1AHT - chains L and H of the 3 polymer chains in the assembly; structure by X-ray diffraction, 1.60 A resolution.

# Chain L
Molecule: Alpha-thrombin (small subunit)
Organism: Homo sapiens
Notes: EC 3.4.21.5
UniProtKB: P00734 (THRB_HUMAN); residues 1-14 here correspond to UniProt positions 336-349 (UniProt number = residue number + 335)
Chain sequence (36 residues; numbered 1 to 14 plus 22 insertion-coded residues; the number before each row is that of its first residue; a row labelled like 14A-14N holds insertion residues (14A, then the next letters in order)):
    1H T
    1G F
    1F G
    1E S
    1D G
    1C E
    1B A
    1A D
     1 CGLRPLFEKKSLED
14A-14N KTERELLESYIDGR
Unresolved in the structure: 1H, 1G, 1F, 1E, 1D, 14L-14N
Curated features (UniProtKB/Swiss-Prot):
  - site: Arg-14N (Cleavage)

# Chain H
Molecule: Alpha-thrombin (large subunit)
Organism: Homo sapiens
Notes: EC 3.4.21.5
UniProtKB: P00734 (THRB_HUMAN); the construct lacks a stretch of the UniProt sequence and is renumbered around it, so the offset changes along the chain: 16-36 = UniProt 364-384; 37-60 = UniProt 386-409; 61-77 = UniProt 419-435; 78-97 = UniProt 437-456; 7 more segments
Chain sequence (259 residues; each row starts with the number of its first residue; note: 3 numbers in that range are skipped by the numbering (no residue carries them; nothing is unmodelled there); a row labelled like 60A-60I holds insertion residues (60A, then the next letters in order)):
    16 IVEGSDAEIGMSPWQVMLFRK
   36A S
    37 PQELLCGASLISDRWVLTAAHCLL
60A-60I YPPWDKNFT
    61 ENDLLVRIGKHSRTRYE
   77A R
    78 NIEKISMLEKIYIHPRYNWR
   97A E
    98 NLDRDIALMKLKKPVAFSDYIHPVCLPDRETA
129A-129C ASL
   130 LQAGYKGRVTGWGNLKET
147A-147G WTANVGK
   150 GQPSVLQVVNLPIVERPVCKDSTRIRITDNMFCAG
  184A Y
   185 KP
186A-186D DEGK
   187 RGDACEGDSGGPFVMKSP
204A-204B FN
   205 NRWYQMGIVSWGE
   219 GCD
  221A R
   222 DGKYGFYTHVFRLKKWIQKVIDQFGE
Unresolved in the structure: 147A-147G, 247
Disulfide bonds: Cys-42/Cys-58, Cys-168/Cys-182, Cys-191/Cys-220
Covalently attached groups: HIRUGEN (APA) linked to Ser-195
Small-molecule neighbours: HIRUGEN (APA; (2S)-3-(4-carbamimidoylphenyl)-2-hydroxypropanoic acid): Leu-41, Cys-42, His-57, Asp-189, Ala-190, Cys-191, Glu-192, Gly-193, Asp-194, Val-213, Ser-214, Trp-215, Gly-216, Gly-219, Cys-220, Gly-226
Curated features (UniProtKB/Swiss-Prot):
  - region: Ala-183 to Val-200 (High affinity receptor-binding region which is also known as the TP508 peptide)
  - active site (Charge relay system): His-57, Asp-102, Ser-195
  - glycosylation: Asn-60G (N-linked (GlcNAc...) (complex) asparagine)

# How chain L and chain H interact
Pairs across the interface (64):
  Cys-1(L) / Pro-120(H)
  Cys-1(L) / Val-121(H)
  Cys-1(L) / Cys-122(H)  disulfide
  Cys-1(L) / Arg-206(H)  hydrogen bond (backbone-side chain)
  Asp-1A(L) / His-119(H)  salt bridge
  Asp-1A(L) / Arg-206(H)
  Ala-1B(L) / Arg-206(H)  hydrogen bond (backbone-side chain)
  Glu-1C(L) / Pro-120(H)
  Glu-1C(L) / Arg-206(H)
  Gly-2(L) / Pro-120(H)  hydrogen bond (backbone-backbone)
  Gly-2(L) / Cys-122(H)
  Gly-2(L) / Arg-206(H)
  Gly-2(L) / Trp-207(H)  hydrogen bond (backbone-backbone)
  Leu-3(L) / His-119(H)  hydrogen bond (backbone-side chain)
  Leu-3(L) / Asn-205(H)
  Leu-3(L) / Arg-206(H)
  Arg-4(L) / Gly-25(H)
  Arg-4(L) / Met-26(H)  hydrogen bond (side chain-backbone)
  Arg-4(L) / Pro-28(H)
  Arg-4(L) / Trp-29(H)
  Arg-4(L) / Arg-137(H)
  Arg-4(L) / Trp-207(H)
  Pro-5(L) / Ser-115(H)
  Pro-5(L) / Asp-116(H)
  Pro-5(L) / His-119(H)
  Leu-6(L) / Gly-25(H)
  Leu-6(L) / Asp-116(H)
  Phe-7(L) / Glu-23(H)
  Phe-7(L) / Ile-24(H)
  Phe-7(L) / Gly-25(H)
  Phe-7(L) / Met-26(H)
  Glu-8(L) / Lys-202(H)  salt bridge
  Glu-8(L) / Asn-205(H)
  Glu-8(L) / Trp-207(H)  hydrogen bond
  Lys-9(L) / His-119(H)
  Asp-14(L) / Glu-23(H)
  Asp-14(L) / Met-26(H)
  Asp-14(L) / Arg-137(H)  salt bridge
  Asp-14(L) / Trp-207(H)
  Lys-14A(L) / Ser-20(H)  hydrogen bond
  Lys-14A(L) / Asp-21(H)  hydrogen bond (side chain-backbone)
  Lys-14A(L) / Glu-23(H)  hydrogen bond (backbone-side chain)
  Lys-14A(L) / Met-26(H)
  Lys-14A(L) / Val-157(H)
  Thr-14B(L) / Arg-137(H)  hydrogen bond
  Thr-14B(L) / Asn-159(H)  hydrogen bond
  Glu-14C(L) / Arg-137(H)
  Glu-14C(L) / Lys-202(H)  salt bridge
  Glu-14E(L) / Lys-135(H)  salt bridge
  Glu-14E(L) / Asn-159(H)  hydrogen bond
  Glu-14E(L) / Tyr-184A(H)  hydrogen bond
  Leu-14F(L) / Lys-135(H)
  Leu-14F(L) / Asn-159(H)
  Leu-14F(L) / Trp-207(H)  hydrophobic
  Leu-14G(L) / Pro-204(H)  hydrophobic
  Ser-14I(L) / Gly-133(H)
  Ser-14I(L) / Tyr-134(H)
  Ser-14I(L) / Lys-135(H)  hydrogen bond (side chain-backbone)
  Tyr-14J(L) / Tyr-134(H)  hydrophobic
  Tyr-14J(L) / Lys-135(H)  hydrogen bond (side chain-backbone)
  Tyr-14J(L) / Met-201(H)
  Tyr-14J(L) / Lys-202(H)  hydrogen bond (side chain-backbone)
  Tyr-14J(L) / Pro-204(H)
  Ile-14K(L) / Tyr-134(H)
Other interface residues (no listed pair), chain H (33 interface residues in all): Ala-22, Ile-47, Ser-48, Tyr-117, Leu-129C, Gly-136
Inter-chain disulfides: Cys-1(L)/Cys-122(H)

# Summary
22 residues of chain L face 33 of chain H across their interface, with 1 disulfide bond, 17 hydrogen bonds and
5 salt bridges. Polar contacts include Asp-1A(L)/His-119(H), Glu-8(L)/Lys-202(H) and Glu-14E(L)/Lys-135(H).
HIRUGEN is covalently linked to Ser-195(H). From UniProt: 3 active-site residues on chain H.
Here chain L is Alpha-thrombin (small subunit) and chain H is Alpha-thrombin (large subunit), both from Homo
sapiens. Entry 1AHT (Crystal structure of human alpha-thrombin complexed with hirugen and
P-amidinophenylpyruvate at 1.6 angstroms resolution) was determined by X-ray diffraction.
